PDB entry 7NES | X-ray diffraction, 1.35 A resolution | chain A

== Chain A ==
Name: v-Src SH3 domain
Organism: Gallus gallus
Notes: engineered mutation(s): N117D, V124L
Chain sequence (61 residues; row label = number of the first residue in the row):
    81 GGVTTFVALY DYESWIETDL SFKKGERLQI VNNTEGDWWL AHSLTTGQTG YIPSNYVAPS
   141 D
Not modelled in the structure: 81-82, 141
Small-molecule neighbours: glycine (GLY): Thr-85, Arg-107, Ser-140
Reported in the primary citation:
  - contacts within the chain: Ile-96/Asp-99 (backbone contact)

== Summary ==
Chain A binds glycine. The paper reports contacts within the chain involving Ile-96 and Asp-99.
Chain A is v-Src SH3 domain (Gallus gallus); the structure, Crystal structure of the v-Src SH3 domain
N117D-V124L mutant, was determined by X-ray diffraction, deposited together with 7NER and 7NET.
